1M21 - chains A and C; structure by X-ray diffraction, 1.80 A resolution.

== Chain A ==
Protein: Peptide Amidase
Organism: Stenotrophomonas maltophilia
Notes: EC 3.5.1.-
UniProt: Q8RJN5 (Q8RJN5_XANMA); residues 38-540 here = UniProt positions 38-540
Amino-acid sequence (503 residues; row label = number of the first residue in the row):
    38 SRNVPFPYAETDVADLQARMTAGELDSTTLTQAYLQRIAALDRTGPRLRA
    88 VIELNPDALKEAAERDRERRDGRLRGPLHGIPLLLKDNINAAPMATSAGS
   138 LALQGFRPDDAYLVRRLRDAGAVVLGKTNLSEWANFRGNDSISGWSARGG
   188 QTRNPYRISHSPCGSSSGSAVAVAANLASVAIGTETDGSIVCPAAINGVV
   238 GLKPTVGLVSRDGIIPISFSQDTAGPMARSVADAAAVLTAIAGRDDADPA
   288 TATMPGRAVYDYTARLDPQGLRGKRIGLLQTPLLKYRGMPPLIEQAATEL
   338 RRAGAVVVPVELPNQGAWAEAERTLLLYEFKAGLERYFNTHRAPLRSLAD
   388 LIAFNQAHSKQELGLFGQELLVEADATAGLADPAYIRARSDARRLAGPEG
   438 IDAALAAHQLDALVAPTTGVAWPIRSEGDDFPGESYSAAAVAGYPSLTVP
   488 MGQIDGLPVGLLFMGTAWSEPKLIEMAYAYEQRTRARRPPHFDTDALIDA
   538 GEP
Unresolved in the structure: 38-42, 530-540

== Chain C ==
Protein: Chymostatin
Amino-acid sequence (4 residues; row label = number of the first residue in the row):
     1 FXLF
Modified residues: CSI (amino-(2-imino-hexahydro-pyrimidin-4-yl)-acetic acid) at position 2; F4 (phenylalaninal; PHA)

== Chain A / chain C interface ==
Contacting residue pairs - 26 pairs, chain A then chain C:
  A171(A) with F4(C)
  N172(A) with CSI_2(C), hydrogen bond (side chain-backbone); L3(C), hydrogen bond (side chain-backbone); F4(C)
  F173(A) with F1(C), hydrophobic; F4(C)
  S180(A) with L3(C)
  C200(A) with L3(C), hydrophobic
  G201(A) with L3(C)
  S202(A) with L3(C); F4(C), hydrogen bond (side chain-backbone)
  T223(A) with F4(C)
  D224(A) with L3(C); F4(C)
  S226(A) with L3(C), hydrogen bond (side chain-backbone); F4(C), hydrogen bond (side chain-backbone)
  C229(A) with L3(C), hydrophobic
  I254(A) with F4(C)
  R360(A) with F1(C)
  L363(A) with F4(C)
  L407(A) with F1(C), hydrophobic
  W459(A) with L3(C), hydrophobic
  D466(A) with L3(C)
  F468(A) with CSI_2(C); L3(C), hydrophobic
  Y473(A) with L3(C)
Other interface residues (no listed pair), chain A (21 interface residues in all): E359, L364

== Overview ==
The interface between chain A and chain C involves 21 residues on one side and 4 on the other, with 5 hydrogen
bonds. Polar contacts include N172(A)-CSI_2(C), N172(A)-L3(C) and S202(A)-F4(C).
Here chain A is Peptide Amidase (Stenotrophomonas maltophilia) and chain C is Chymostatin. Entry 1M21 (Crystal
structure analysis of the peptide amidase PAM in complex with the competitive inhibitor chymostatin) was
determined by X-ray diffraction (same publication as 1M22).
